PDB entry 1T36 | X-ray diffraction, 2.10 A resolution | chains C and E of the 8 polymer chains in the assembly

== Chain C (and E) ==
Name: Carbamoyl-phosphate synthase large chain
Organism: Escherichia coli
Notes: EC 6.3.5.5; chain E of this document is another copy of the same molecule, construct and numbering; everything in this record applies to it too
UniProtKB: P00968 (CARB_ECOLI); residues 1-1073 here correspond to UniProt positions 0-1072 (UniProt number = residue number - 1)
Amino-acid sequence (1073 residues; numbered 1 to 1073; the number before each row is that of its first residue):
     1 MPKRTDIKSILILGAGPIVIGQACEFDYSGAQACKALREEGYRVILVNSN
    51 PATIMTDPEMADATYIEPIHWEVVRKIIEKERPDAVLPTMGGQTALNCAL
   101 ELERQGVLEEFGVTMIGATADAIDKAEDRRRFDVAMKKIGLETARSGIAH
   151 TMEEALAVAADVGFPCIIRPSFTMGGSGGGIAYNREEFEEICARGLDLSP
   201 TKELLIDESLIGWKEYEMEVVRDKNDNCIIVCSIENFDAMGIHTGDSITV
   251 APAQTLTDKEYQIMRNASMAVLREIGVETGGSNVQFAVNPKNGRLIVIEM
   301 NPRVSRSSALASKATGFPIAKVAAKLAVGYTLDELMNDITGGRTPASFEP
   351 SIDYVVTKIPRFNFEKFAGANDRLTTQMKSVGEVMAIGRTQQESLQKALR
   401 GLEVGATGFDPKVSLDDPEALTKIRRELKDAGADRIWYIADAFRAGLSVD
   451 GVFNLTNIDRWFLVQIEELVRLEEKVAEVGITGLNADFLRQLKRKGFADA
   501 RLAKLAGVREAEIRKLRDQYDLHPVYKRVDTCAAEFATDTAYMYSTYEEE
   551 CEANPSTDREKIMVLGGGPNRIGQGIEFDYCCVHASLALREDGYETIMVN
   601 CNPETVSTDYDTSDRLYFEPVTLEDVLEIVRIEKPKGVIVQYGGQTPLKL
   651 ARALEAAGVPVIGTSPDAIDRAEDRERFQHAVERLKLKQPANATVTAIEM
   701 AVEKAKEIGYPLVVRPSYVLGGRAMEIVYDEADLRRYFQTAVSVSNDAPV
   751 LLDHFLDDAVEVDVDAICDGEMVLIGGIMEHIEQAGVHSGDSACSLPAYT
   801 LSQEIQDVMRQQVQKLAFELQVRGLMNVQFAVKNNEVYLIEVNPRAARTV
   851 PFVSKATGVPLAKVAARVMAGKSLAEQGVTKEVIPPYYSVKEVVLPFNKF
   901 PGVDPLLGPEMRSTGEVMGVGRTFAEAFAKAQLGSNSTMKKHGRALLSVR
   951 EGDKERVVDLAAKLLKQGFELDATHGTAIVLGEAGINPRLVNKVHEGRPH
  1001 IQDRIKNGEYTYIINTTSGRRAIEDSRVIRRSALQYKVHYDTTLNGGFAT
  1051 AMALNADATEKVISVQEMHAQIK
Disordered / not traced: 717-723, 742-749
Metal / ion sites: K+ site 1: Glu127, Glu299, Met300; K+ site 2: Thr143, Ala144; K+ site 3: Glu215, Asn236, Asp238, Ala239, Ile242, Ser247; Mn2+ site 1: Gln285, Glu299 (together with ADP, phosphate ion); Mn2+ site 2: Glu299, Asn301 (together with ADP, phosphate ion); K+ site 4: Glu761, His781, Glu783, Gln784, Val787, Ser792; Mn2+ site 3: Gln829, Glu841 (together with ADP)
Ligand contacts:
  - ADP (adenosine-5'-diphosphate), molecule 1: Arg129, Ala144, Ile167, Arg169, Thr173, Met174, Gly175, Gly176, Asp207, Glu208, Ser209, Leu210, Ile211, Glu215, Met240, Gly241, Ile242, His243, Thr244, Gln285, Ile298, Glu299, Asn301, Thr376
  - ADP, molecule 2: Pro690, Val713, Arg715, Met725, Asp753, His754, Phe755, Leu756, Glu761, Gln784, Ala785, Gly786, Val787, His788, Ser789, Gln829, Ile840, Glu841, Pro909
  - tetraethylammonium ion (NET): Val19, Gln22, Gln93, Thr94, Asn97, Asn936
  - L-ornithine (ORN): Glu783, Asp791, Ser792, Ala793, Glu892, Val893, Leu895, Leu907, His1039, Tyr1040, Asp1041, Thr1042, Thr1043
  - uridine-5'-monophosphate (U5P): Ser948, Val949, Arg950, Lys954, Thr974, His975, Gly976, Thr977, Lys993, Val994, His995, Ile1001, Asn1015, Thr1016, Thr1017, Ala1022, Asp1025, Ser1026, Ile1029, Arg1030
Curated features (UniProtKB/Swiss-Prot):
  - binding site (ATP): Arg130, Gly176
What the authors report for this chain:
  - binding site for uridine-5'-monophosphate: Lys954, Lys993

== How chain C and chain E interact ==
Residue-residue contacts - 25 pairs, chain C then chain E:
  His975(C) - His975(E)  hydrogen bond
  His975(C) - Leu990(E)
  His975(C) - Asn992(E)  hydrogen bond
  His975(C) - Glu996(E)  salt bridge
  Ala978(C) - Leu990(E)  hydrophobic
  Ile979(C) - Leu990(E)
  Ile979(C) - Asn992(E)
  Gly982(C) - Arg989(E)
  Glu983(C) - Arg1004(E)  salt bridge
  Asn987(C) - Asn987(E)
  Asn987(C) - Pro988(E)
  Asn987(C) - Arg989(E)  hydrogen bond (side chain-backbone)
  Pro988(C) - Asn987(E)
  Arg989(C) - Gly982(E)
  Arg989(C) - Asn987(E)  hydrogen bond (backbone-side chain)
  Leu990(C) - His975(E)
  Leu990(C) - Ala978(E)  hydrophobic
  Leu990(C) - Ile979(E)
  Leu990(C) - Leu990(E)  hydrophobic
  Val991(C) - Ile979(E)  hydrophobic
  Asn992(C) - His975(E)  hydrogen bond
  Asn992(C) - Ile979(E)
  Glu996(C) - His975(E)
  Pro999(C) - Glu983(E)
  Arg1004(C) - Glu983(E)  salt bridge
Interface residues without a listed pair, chain C (15 interface residues in all): Arg998
Interface residues without a listed pair, chain E (14 interface residues in all): Val991, Pro999

== In short ==
The interface between chain C and chain E involves 15 residues on one side and 14 on the other; the contacts
include 5 hydrogen bonds and 3 salt bridges. Polar contacts include His975(C)-Glu996(E), Glu983(C)-Arg1004(E)
and His975(C)-His975(E). From the paper: a binding site for uridine-5'-monophosphate at Lys954(C) and
Lys993(C).
Both chains are Carbamoyl-phosphate synthase large chain (Escherichia coli). Entry 1T36 (Crystal structure of
E. coli carbamoyl phosphate synthetase small subunit mutant C248D complexed with uridine 5'-monophosphate) was
determined by X-ray diffraction.
